PDB entry 6QH0 | X-ray diffraction, 2.44 A resolution | chains B and G of the 4 polymer chains in the assembly

== Chain B ==
Protein: hsRosR DNA binding protein
Source organism: Halobacterium salinarum NRC-1
UniProt: Q9HSF4 (Q9HSF4_HALSA); residues 6-116 here = UniProt positions 6-116
Sequence (116 residues; each row starts with the number of its first residue):
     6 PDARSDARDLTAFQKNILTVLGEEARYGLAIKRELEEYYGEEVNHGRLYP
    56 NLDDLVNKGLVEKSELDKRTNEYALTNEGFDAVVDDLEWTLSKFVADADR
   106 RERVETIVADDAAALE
Construct notes: expression tag (117-121)
Bound ions: Mn2+ near Lys37 (its only coordinating residue here)

== Chain G ==
Molecule: 28-nt DNA strand
Sequence (28 nucleotides; each row starts with the number of its first residue):
     1 AAGTCATGTAAGAGGGATGACACTTCGC

== Chain B / chain G interface ==
Pairs across the interface - 23 pairs, chain B then chain G:
  Tyr32(B) - DA6(G)  phosphate contact
  Tyr32(B) - DT7(G)  phosphate contact
  Gly33(B) - DT7(G)  hydrogen bond to the phosphate
  Leu34(B) - DA6(G)  phosphate contact
  Leu34(B) - DT7(G)  hydrogen bond to the phosphate
  His50(B) - DT7(G)  hydrogen bond to the base
  His50(B) - DG8(G)  hydrogen bond to the base
  His50(B) - DT9(G)  base contact
  Gly51(B) - DT9(G)  base contact
  Tyr54(B) - DA6(G)  sugar contact
  Tyr54(B) - DT7(G)  hydrogen bond to the phosphate
  Tyr54(B) - DG8(G)  phosphate contact
  Pro55(B) - DT9(G)  base contact
  Lys68(B) - DG8(G)  salt bridge to the phosphate
  Arg74(B) - DC5(G)  hydrogen bond to the base
  Arg74(B) - DA6(G)  sugar contact
  Arg74(B) - DT7(G)  sugar contact
  Thr75(B) - DA6(G)  sugar contact
  Thr75(B) - DT7(G)  phosphate contact
  Asn76(B) - DA6(G)  phosphate contact
  Asn76(B) - DT7(G)  hydrogen bond to the phosphate
  Asn76(B) - DG8(G)  phosphate contact
  Tyr78(B) - DG8(G)  phosphate contact
Also at the interface, not in a pair above, chain B (13 interface residues in all): Asp58
Also at the interface, not in a pair above, chain G (6 interface residues in all): DA10

== Summary ==
Chain B and chain G form an interface of 13 and 6 residues respectively; the contacts include 7 hydrogen bonds
and 1 salt bridge. Among the polar pairs are His50(B)-DT7(G), His50(B)-DG8(G) and Arg74(B)-DC5(G).
Here chain B is hsRosR DNA binding protein (Halobacterium salinarum NRC-1) and chain G is a 28-nt DNA strand.
Entry 6QH0 (The complex structure of hsRosR-S5 (VNG0258H/RosR-S5)) was determined by X-ray diffraction
together with 6QFD, 6QIL and 6QUA from the same study.
